Entry 3KMZ (X-ray diffraction, 2.10 A resolution); this record covers chains A and D of the 4 polymer chains in the assembly.

# Chain A
Name: Retinoic acid receptor alpha
Source organism: Homo sapiens
Notes: fragment: ligand binding domain
UniProt: P10276 (RARA_HUMAN); residues 176-421 here = UniProt positions 176-421
Sequence (266 residues; row label = number of the first residue in the row):
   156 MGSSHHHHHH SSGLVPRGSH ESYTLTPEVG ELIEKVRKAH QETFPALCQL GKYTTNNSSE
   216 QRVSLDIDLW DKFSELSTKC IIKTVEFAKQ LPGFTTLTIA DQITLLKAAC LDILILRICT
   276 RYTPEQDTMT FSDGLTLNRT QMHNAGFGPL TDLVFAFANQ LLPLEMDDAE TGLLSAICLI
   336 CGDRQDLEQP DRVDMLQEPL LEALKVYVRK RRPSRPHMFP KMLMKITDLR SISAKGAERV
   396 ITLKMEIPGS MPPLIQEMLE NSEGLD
Unresolved in the structure: 156-180, 402-421
Construct notes: expression tag (156-175)
Ligand contacts: EQO (4-{(E)-2-[5,5-dimethyl-8-(phenylethynyl)-5,6-dihydronaphthalen-2-yl]ethenyl}benzoic acid): F199, W225, F228, S229, L231, S232, T233, C235, I236, L266, L269, I270, I273, R276, F286, S287, G301, F302, L305, V309, I387, G391, R394
UniProt features mapped onto this chain:
  - region: G404 to G419 (Required for binding corepressor NCOR1)
  - motif: I254 to I258 (UBR5-degron), P408 to N416 (9aaTAD)
  - binding site (all-trans-retinoate): C235, S287
  - modified residue (Phosphoserine): S219, S369
  - cross-link: K399 (Glycyl lysine isopeptide (Lys-Gly) (interchain with G-Cter in SUMO))
  - mutagenesis: S219 (S219A: No effect on heterodimerization with RARA. On ATRA treatment, localizes to the nucleus, and increased protein levels; when associated with A-369 ...), V240 (V240A: Abolished ubiquitination and degradation by UBR5), I254 (I254A: Reduced ubiquitination and degradation by UBR5), I258 (I258A: Reduced ubiquitination and degradation by UBR5), S369 (S369A: No effect on heterodimerization with RARA. On ATRA treatment, localizes to the nucleus, and increased protein levels; when associated with A-219 ...), I396 (I396E: Abrogates interaction with NCOR1 or NCOR2. Increased affinity for NCOR1 and NCOR2 in the presence of BMS493 ...), K399 (K399R: In the absence of ATRA, abolishes sumoylation and is mainly nuclear. In the presence of ATRA, some sumoylation, cytoplasmic location, reduced transcriptional activity and no SENP6 binding ...), L409 to I410 (Abolishes interaction with ASXL1 and NCOA1), E412 (E412Q: Impairs interaction with ASXL1 and NCOA1; when associated with Q-415), M413 to L414 (Abolishes interaction with ASXL1 and NCOA1), E415 (E415Q: Impairs interaction with ASXL1 and NCOA1; when associated with Q-412)

# Chain D
Name: Nuclear receptor corepressor 1
Notes: fragment: nr1
UniProt: O75376 (NCOR1_HUMAN); residue numbers follow UniProt; this construct covers 2047-2065
Sequence (19 residues; row label = number of the first residue in the row):
  2047 RLITLADHIC QIITQDFAR
Modified positions: C2056 (s-hydroxycysteine; CSO)
Ligand contacts: EQO (4-{(E)-2-[5,5-dimethyl-8-(phenylethynyl)-5,6-dihydronaphthalen-2-yl]ethenyl}benzoic acid): L2051, H2054, I2055, I2058
UniProt features mapped onto this chain:
  - region: R2047 to T2050 (Required for interaction with RARA in the absence of its ligand)
  - motif: I2055 to I2059 (CORNR box 2)

# Chain A / chain D interface
Pairs across the interface (35; chain A residue first):
  T233(A) - I2058(D)
  I236(A) - I2055(D)  hydrophobic
  I236(A) - I2058(D)  hydrophobic
  I236(A) - I2059(D)  hydrophobic
  I237(A) - I2058(D)  hydrophobic
  I237(A) - D2062(D)
  V240(A) - D2062(D)
  V240(A) - F2063(D)  hydrophobic
  K244(A) - D2062(D)  salt bridge
  I254(A) - F2063(D)  hydrophobic
  Q257(A) - F2063(D)
  I258(A) - F2063(D)  hydrophobic
  L261(A) - I2059(D)
  L261(A) - F2063(D)  hydrophobic
  K262(A) - C2056(D)
  K262(A) - I2059(D)
  C265(A) - I2059(D)  hydrophobic
  L266(A) - L2051(D)  hydrophobic
  G391(A) - L2051(D)
  A392(A) - L2051(D)
  A392(A) - A2052(D)  hydrogen bond (backbone-backbone)
  R394(A) - I2049(D)
  R394(A) - T2050(D)
  R394(A) - L2051(D)  hydrogen bond (backbone-backbone)
  V395(A) - L2048(D)  hydrophobic
  V395(A) - I2049(D)
  I396(A) - R2047(D)
  I396(A) - L2048(D)
  I396(A) - I2049(D)  hydrogen bond (backbone-backbone)
  T397(A) - R2047(D)
  L398(A) - R2047(D)  hydrogen bond (backbone-backbone)
  L398(A) - I2049(D)  hydrophobic
  L398(A) - H2054(D)
  K399(A) - R2047(D)
  M400(A) - R2047(D)
Interface residues without a listed pair, chain A (22 interface residues in all): E393
Interface residues without a listed pair, chain D (14 interface residues in all): T2060

# In short
Chain A and chain D form an interface of 22 and 14 residues respectively; the contacts include 4 hydrogen
bonds and 1 salt bridge. Among the polar pairs are K244(A)-D2062(D), A392(A)-A2052(D) and R394(A)-L2051(D).
Compound EQO is bound between chain A and chain D.
Here chain A is Retinoic acid receptor alpha (Homo sapiens) and chain D is Nuclear receptor corepressor 1.
Entry 3KMZ (Crystal structure of RARalpha ligand binding domain in complex with the inverse agonist BMS493 and
a ...) was determined by X-ray diffraction, deposited together with 3KMR.
